Entry 1IW0 (X-ray diffraction, 1.40 A resolution); this record covers chain A.

# Chain A
Name: Heme oxygenase
Organism: Corynebacterium diphtheriae
Notes: EC 1.14.99.3
UniProtKB: P71119 (HMUO_CORDI); residues 1-215 here = UniProt positions 1-215
Chain sequence (215 residues; each row starts with the number of its first residue):
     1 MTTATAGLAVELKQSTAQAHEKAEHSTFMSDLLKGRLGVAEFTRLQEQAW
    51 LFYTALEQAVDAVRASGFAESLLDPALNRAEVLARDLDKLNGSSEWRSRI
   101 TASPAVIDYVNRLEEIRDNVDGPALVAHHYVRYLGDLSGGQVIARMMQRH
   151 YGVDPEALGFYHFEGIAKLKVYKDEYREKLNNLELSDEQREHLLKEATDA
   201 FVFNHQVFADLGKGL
Unresolved in the structure: 1-6, 214-215
Ion coordination: heme Fe near H20 (its only coordinating residue here)
Ligand contacts: heme (HEM): K13, H20, A23, E24, M29, L33, Y130, V131, R132, L134, G135, S138, G139, V142, I143, R177, F201, N204, H205, F208

# In short
Bound to chain A: heme.
Chain A is Heme oxygenase (Corynebacterium diphtheriae); the structure, Crystal structure of a heme oxygenase
(HmuO) from Corynebacterium diphtheriae complexed with heme in the ferric ..., was determined by X-ray
diffraction together with 1IW1 from the same study.
